Entry 6V18 (X-ray diffraction, 2.35 A resolution); this record covers chains A and B of the 5 polymer chains in the assembly.

Chain A:
Protein: HLA class II histocompatibility antigen, DR alpha chain
Organism: Homo sapiens
Reference sequence: P01903 (DRA_HUMAN); residues 1-181 here correspond to UniProt positions 26-206 (UniProt number = residue number + 25)
Amino-acid sequence (189 residues; each row starts with the number of its first residue):
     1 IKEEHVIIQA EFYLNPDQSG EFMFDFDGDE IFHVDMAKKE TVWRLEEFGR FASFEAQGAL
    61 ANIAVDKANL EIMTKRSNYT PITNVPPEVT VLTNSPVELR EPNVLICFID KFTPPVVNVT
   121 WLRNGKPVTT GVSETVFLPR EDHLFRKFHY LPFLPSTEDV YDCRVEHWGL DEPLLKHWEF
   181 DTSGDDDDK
Unresolved in the structure: 1, 181-189
Disulfides: Cys-107/Cys-163
Covalently attached groups: N-acetylglucosamine (NAG) linked to Asn-118
Construct notes: expression tag (182-189)
Curated features (UniProtKB/Swiss-Prot):
  - region: Glu-179 to Asp-181 (Connecting peptide)
  - site: Gln-9 (Self- and pathogen-derived peptide antigen), Gly-49 (Self-peptide antigen), Phe-51 (Self- and pathogen-derived peptide antigen), Ala-52 (Self-peptide antigen), Ser-53 (Self- and pathogen-derived peptide antigen), Glu-55 (Pathogen-derived peptide antigen), Asn-62 (Self- and pathogen-derived peptide antigen), Asn-69 (Pathogen-derived peptide antigen), Arg-76 (Self- and pathogen-derived peptide antigen)
  - glycosylation (N-linked (GlcNAc...) asparagine): Asn-78, Asn-118

Chain B:
Protein: HLA class II histocompatibility antigen, DRB1-4 beta chain
Organism: Homo sapiens
Reference sequence: P13760 (2B14_HUMAN); residues 1-190 here correspond to UniProt positions 30-219 (UniProt number = residue number + 29)
Amino-acid sequence (198 residues; numbered 1 to 198; the number before each row is that of its first residue):
     1 GDTRPRFLEQ VKHECHFFNG TERVRFLDRY FYHQEEYVRF DSDVGEYRAV TELGRPDAEY
    61 WNSQKDLLEQ KRAAVDTYCR HNYGVGESFT VQRRVYPEVT VYPAKTQPLQ HHNLLVCSVN
   121 GFYPGSIEVR WFRNGQEEKT GVVSTGLIQN GDWTFQTLVM LETVPRSGEV YTCQVEHPSL
   181 TSPLTVEWRA TGGDDDDK
Unresolved in the structure: 1, 106-114, 189-198
Disulfides: Cys-15/Cys-79, Cys-117/Cys-173
Covalently attached groups: N-acetylglucosamine (NAG) linked to Asn-19
Construct notes: expression tag (191-198)

How chain A and chain B interact:
Contacting residue pairs (120; chain A residue first):
  Lys-2(A) with Val-91(B)
  Glu-3(A) with Phe-17(B); Phe-18(B); Asn-19(B), hydrogen bond (backbone-backbone); Gly-20(B), hydrogen bond (backbone-backbone)
  Glu-4(A) with Phe-17(B); Phe-18(B)
  His-5(A) with Cys-15(B); His-16(B); Phe-17(B), hydrogen bond (backbone-backbone); Tyr-83(B); Val-91(B)
  Val-6(A) with Cys-15(B); His-16(B)
  Ile-7(A) with His-13(B); Glu-14(B); Cys-15(B), hydrogen bond (backbone-backbone); Phe-17(B), hydrophobic
  Ile-8(A) with His-13(B); Glu-14(B)
  Gln-9(A) with Val-11(B); Lys-12(B); His-13(B), hydrogen bond (backbone-backbone); Tyr-78(B), hydrogen bond
  Ala-10(A) with Val-11(B)
  Glu-11(A) with Gln-10(B); Val-11(B), hydrogen bond (backbone-backbone); His-13(B), salt bridge
  Phe-12(A) with Leu-8(B), hydrophobic; Glu-9(B); Gln-10(B)
  Tyr-13(A) with Phe-7(B); Leu-8(B); Glu-9(B), hydrogen bond (backbone-backbone)
  Leu-14(A) with Arg-6(B); Phe-7(B)
  Asn-15(A) with Arg-6(B); Phe-7(B), hydrogen bond (backbone-backbone)
  Pro-16(A) with Arg-4(B); Pro-5(B); Arg-6(B)
  Asp-17(A) with Arg-6(B), salt bridge
  Phe-24(A) with Tyr-78(B); Asn-82(B)
  Phe-26(A) with Thr-90(B); Val-91(B), hydrophobic; Tyr-123(B); Trp-153(B), hydrophobic
  Asp-27(A) with Gln-149(B), hydrogen bond (backbone-side chain)
  Gly-28(A) with Gln-149(B), hydrogen bond (backbone-side chain)
  Asp-29(A) with Tyr-123(B); Gln-149(B), hydrogen bond; Gly-151(B); Trp-153(B), hydrogen bond (side chain-backbone)
  Glu-30(A) with Trp-153(B), hydrogen bond (backbone-side chain)
  Ile-31(A) with Trp-153(B), hydrophobic
  Arg-44(A) with Gly-151(B), hydrogen bond (side chain-backbone); Asp-152(B); Trp-153(B)
  Leu-45(A) with Arg-93(B); Asp-152(B); Trp-153(B), hydrophobic
  Phe-48(A) with Phe-89(B), hydrophobic; Trp-153(B)
  Phe-51(A) with Phe-89(B), hydrophobic
  Ala-52(A) with Val-85(B), hydrophobic; Phe-89(B), hydrophobic
  Asp-66(A) with Glu-9(B); Val-11(B)
  Leu-70(A) with Phe-7(B); Leu-8(B); Glu-9(B); Tyr-32(B), hydrophobic
  Met-73(A) with Glu-9(B); Tyr-32(B), hydrophobic; Tyr-37(B); Leu-53(B), hydrophobic; Asp-57(B)
  Thr-74(A) with Phe-7(B); Tyr-32(B)
  Arg-76(A) with Leu-53(B), hydrogen bond (side chain-backbone); Pro-56(B); Asp-57(B), salt bridge
  Ser-77(A) with Tyr-32(B), hydrogen bond
  Tyr-79(A) with Phe-7(B)
  Thr-80(A) with Phe-7(B); Tyr-32(B), hydrogen bond (backbone-side chain); His-33(B), hydrogen bond (backbone-side chain)
  Pro-81(A) with Pro-5(B), hydrophobic; Arg-6(B); Phe-7(B), hydrophobic; His-33(B), hydrogen bond (backbone-side chain)
  Ile-82(A) with Arg-6(B), hydrogen bond (backbone-backbone); His-33(B), hydrogen bond (backbone-side chain)
  Thr-93(A) with Gln-156(B), hydrogen bond (backbone-side chain)
  Asn-94(A) with Asn-120(B), hydrogen bond (backbone-side chain); Gln-156(B)
  Ser-95(A) with Asn-120(B)
  Pro-96(A) with Ser-118(B); Asn-120(B)
  Thr-113(A) with Leu-8(B)
  Pro-114(A) with Arg-6(B)
  Pro-115(A) with Leu-8(B)
  Pro-139(A) with Lys-12(B)
  Arg-140(A) with Lys-12(B), hydrogen bond (backbone-side chain)
  His-143(A) with Gln-10(B), hydrogen bond (backbone-side chain); Lys-12(B), hydrogen bond; Arg-29(B), hydrogen bond; Phe-31(B); Gln-34(B)
  Leu-144(A) with Gln-34(B)
  Phe-145(A) with Leu-8(B), hydrophobic; Gln-10(B)
  Phe-148(A) with Gln-149(B); Asn-150(B); Gly-151(B)
  Tyr-150(A) with Asn-150(B), hydrogen bond (side chain-backbone); Gly-151(B); Asp-152(B)
  Trp-168(A) with Arg-6(B)
Also at the interface, not in a pair above, chain A (59 interface residues in all): Glu-47, Asn-62, Asn-69, Val-85, Leu-92, Asp-142
Also at the interface, not in a pair above, chain B (50 interface residues in all): Asp-2, Tyr-30, Gly-54, Arg-94, Thr-100, Ile-148, Phe-155

In short:
The interface between chain A and chain B involves 59 residues on one side and 50 on the other, with 29
hydrogen bonds and 3 salt bridges. Polar contacts include Glu-11(A)/His-13(B), Asp-17(A)/Arg-6(B) and
Arg-76(A)/Asp-57(B). Covalently linked N-acetylglucosamine: at Asn-118(A). Covalently linked
N-acetylglucosamine: at Asn-19(B).
Here chain A is HLA class II histocompatibility antigen, DR alpha chain and chain B is HLA class II
histocompatibility antigen, DRB1-4 beta chain, both from Homo sapiens. Entry 6V18 (immune receptor complex)
was determined by X-ray diffraction, deposited together with 6V0Y, 6V13, 6V15, 6V19 and 6V1A.
